PDB entry 5VVL | X-ray diffraction, 3.31 A resolution | chains B and F of the 10 polymer chains in the assembly

# Chain B
Molecule: CRISPR-associated endonuclease Cas1
Organism: Escherichia coli (strain K12)
Notes: EC 3.1.-.-
UniProt: Q46896 (CAS1_ECOLI); residue numbers follow UniProt; this construct covers 1-305
Chain sequence (308 residues; each row starts with the number of its first residue; numbers below 1 keep their minus sign (Ser-2 is residue -2)):
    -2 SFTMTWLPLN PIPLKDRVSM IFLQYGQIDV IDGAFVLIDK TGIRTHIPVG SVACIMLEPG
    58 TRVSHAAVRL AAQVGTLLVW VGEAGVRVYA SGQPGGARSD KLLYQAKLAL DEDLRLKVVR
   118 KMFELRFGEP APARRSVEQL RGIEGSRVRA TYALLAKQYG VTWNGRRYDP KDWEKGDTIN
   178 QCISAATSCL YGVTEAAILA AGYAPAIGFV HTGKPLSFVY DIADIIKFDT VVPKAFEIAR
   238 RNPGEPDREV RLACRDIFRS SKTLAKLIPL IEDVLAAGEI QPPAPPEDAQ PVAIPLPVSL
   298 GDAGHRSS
Unresolved in the structure: -2 to 3, 277-305
Differences from the reference sequence: expression tag (-2 to 0)
Bound ions: Ni2+: His208, Asp221
Curated features (UniProtKB/Swiss-Prot):
  - binding site (Mg(2+)): Glu141, His208, Asp221
  - mutagenesis: Tyr22 (Y22A: Slightly decreased spacer acquisition in vivo; Y22F: Nearly wild-type spacer acquisition in vivo), Arg41 (R41E: Dramatically decreased spacer acquisition in vivo), Arg59 (R59A: Loss of spacer acquisition in vivo, decreased protospacer binding; R59D: Dramatically decreased spacer acquisition in vitro, 250-fold decreased affinity for protospacer DNA), Arg66 (R66D: Dramatically decreased spacer acquisition in vitro, 250-fold decreased affinity for protospacer DNA; R66E: Dramatically decreased spacer acquisition in vivo), Arg84 (R84A: Decreased spacer acquisition in vivo; R84E: Dramatically decreased spacer acquisition in vivo), Glu141 (E141A: No cleavage of any substrates, no restoration of UV or mitomycin C (MMC) resistance. Loss of spacer acquisition in vivo), Tyr149 (Y149A: No effect on in vitro protospacer integration), Tyr165 (Y165A: No effect on in vitro protospacer integration. Alone significantly decreased protospacer acquisition in vivo ...), Trp170 (W170A: Alone significantly decreased protospacer acquisition in vivo. Decreased protospacer binding; in association with A-170), Thr184 (T184A: No cleavage of any substrates), Tyr188 (Y188A: Partial inhibition of cleavage. No effect on in vitro protospacer integration. Significantly decreased protospacer acquisition in vivo), His208 (H208A: No cleavage of any substrates, no restoration of UV or MMC resistance. Loss of spacer acquisition in vivo), 13 further mutagenesis entries in UniProt
From the paper describing this entry:
  - Ni2+ coordination: His208, Asp221
  - catalytic residues: Glu141 (proposed by the authors, not directly observed)
  - mutagenesis - R112E, R132A, R163A: abolished catalytic activity
  - mutagenesis - R112A, R131A, Q136A: decreased catalytic activity
  - mutagenesis - R138A: decreased catalytic activity on second-site integration
  - mutagenesis - R138A: increased catalytic activity on disintegration

# Chain F
Molecule: CRISPR-associated endoribonuclease Cas2
Organism: Escherichia coli (strain K12)
Notes: EC 3.1.-.-
UniProt: P45956 (CAS2_ECOLI); residues 1-94 here = UniProt positions 1-94
Chain sequence (103 residues; row label = number of the first residue in the row):
     1 MSMLVVVTEN VPPRLRGRLA IWLLEVRAGV YVGDVSAKIR EMIWEQIAGL AEEGNVVMAW
    61 ATNTETGFEF QTFGLNRRTP VDLDGLRLVS FLPVGSSENL YFQ
Unresolved in the structure: 96-103
Differences from the reference sequence: expression tag (95-103)
Curated features (UniProtKB/Swiss-Prot):
  - mutagenesis: Glu9 (E9A/R: No effect on spacer acquisition, Cas1-Cas2 complex formation or CRISPR DNA-binding by complex), Asn10 (N10A: No effect on spacer acquisition), Arg14 to Arg16 (No in vivspacer acquisition, significantly decreased protospacer binding), Arg14 (R14A: Slight decrease in spacer acquisition), Arg16 (R16A: Slight decrease in spacer acquisition; R16E: Dramatically decreased spacer acquisition in vivo), Arg18 (R18A: Very little spacer acquisition), Arg27 (R27A: Slight decrease in spacer acquisition), Lys38 to Arg40 (Very little in vivo spacer acquisition), Glu65 (E65A: No effect on spacer acquisition; E65R: Slight decrease in spacer acquisition, Cas1-Cas2 complex formation or CRISPR DNA-binding by complex. Loss of spacer acquisition; when associated with R-84), Arg77 to Arg78 (No spacer acquisition, significantly decreased protospacer binding), Arg77 (R77E: No change in spacer acquisition in vivo), Arg78 (R78E: Dramatically decreased spacer acquisition in vivo), 2 further mutagenesis entries in UniProt

# Interface between chain B and chain F
Residue-residue contacts (33; chain B residue first):
  Val15(B) with Glu65(F); Leu86(F), hydrophobic
  Ser16(B) with Glu65(F), hydrogen bond (backbone-side chain)
  Met17(B) with Leu86(F)
  Ile18(B) with Leu83(F), hydrophobic; Leu86(F), hydrophobic
  Phe19(B) with Leu83(F); Asp84(F)
  Thr38(B) with Pro93(F)
  Gly39(B) with Pro93(F)
  Ile40(B) with Ser90(F); Phe91(F); Leu92(F), hydrophobic; Pro93(F)
  Arg41(B) with Ser90(F); Phe91(F), hydrogen bond (backbone-backbone)
  Thr42(B) with Val89(F); Ser90(F), hydrogen bond
  His43(B) with Leu88(F)
  Ile44(B) with Leu88(F), hydrophobic
  Pro45(B) with Leu88(F)
  Arg245(B) with Asp82(F), salt bridge; Asp84(F)
  Arg248(B) with Asp84(F), salt bridge
  Leu249(B) with Asp84(F); Gly85(F)
  Arg252(B) with Glu65(F), salt bridge; Leu83(F), hydrogen bond (side chain-backbone); Asp84(F), hydrogen bond (side chain-backbone); Leu86(F)
  Arg256(B) with Asn63(F); Thr64(F); Glu65(F)
Interface residues without a listed pair, chain B (20 interface residues in all): Leu20, Phe255
Interface residues without a listed pair, chain F (16 interface residues in all): Thr66, Val81

# Summary
20 residues of chain B and 16 residues of chain F are in contact; the contacts include 5 hydrogen bonds and 3
salt bridges. Polar pairs include Arg245(B)-Asp82(F), Arg248(B)-Asp84(F) and Arg252(B)-Glu65(F). The paper
reports the catalytic residue Glu141(B); R112E, R132A and R163A of chain B abolish catalytic activity; 7
substitutions were tested in all.
Here chain B is CRISPR-associated endonuclease Cas1 and chain F is CRISPR-associated endoribonuclease Cas2,
both from Escherichia coli (strain K12). Entry 5VVL (Cas1-Cas2 bound to full-site mimic with Ni) was
determined by X-ray diffraction together with 5VVJ, 5VVK and 5WFE from the same study.
